6KQH - chains D and F of the 9 polymer chains in the assembly; structure by X-ray diffraction, 3.18 A resolution.

# Chain D
Protein: DNA-directed RNA polymerase subunit beta'
Source organism: Thermus thermophilus (strain HB8 / ATCC 27634 / DSM 579)
Notes: EC 2.7.7.6
UniProtKB: Q8RQE8 (RPOC_THET8); residues 1-1524 here = UniProt positions 1-1524
Amino-acid sequence (1524 residues; numbered 1 to 1524; the number before each row is that of its first residue):
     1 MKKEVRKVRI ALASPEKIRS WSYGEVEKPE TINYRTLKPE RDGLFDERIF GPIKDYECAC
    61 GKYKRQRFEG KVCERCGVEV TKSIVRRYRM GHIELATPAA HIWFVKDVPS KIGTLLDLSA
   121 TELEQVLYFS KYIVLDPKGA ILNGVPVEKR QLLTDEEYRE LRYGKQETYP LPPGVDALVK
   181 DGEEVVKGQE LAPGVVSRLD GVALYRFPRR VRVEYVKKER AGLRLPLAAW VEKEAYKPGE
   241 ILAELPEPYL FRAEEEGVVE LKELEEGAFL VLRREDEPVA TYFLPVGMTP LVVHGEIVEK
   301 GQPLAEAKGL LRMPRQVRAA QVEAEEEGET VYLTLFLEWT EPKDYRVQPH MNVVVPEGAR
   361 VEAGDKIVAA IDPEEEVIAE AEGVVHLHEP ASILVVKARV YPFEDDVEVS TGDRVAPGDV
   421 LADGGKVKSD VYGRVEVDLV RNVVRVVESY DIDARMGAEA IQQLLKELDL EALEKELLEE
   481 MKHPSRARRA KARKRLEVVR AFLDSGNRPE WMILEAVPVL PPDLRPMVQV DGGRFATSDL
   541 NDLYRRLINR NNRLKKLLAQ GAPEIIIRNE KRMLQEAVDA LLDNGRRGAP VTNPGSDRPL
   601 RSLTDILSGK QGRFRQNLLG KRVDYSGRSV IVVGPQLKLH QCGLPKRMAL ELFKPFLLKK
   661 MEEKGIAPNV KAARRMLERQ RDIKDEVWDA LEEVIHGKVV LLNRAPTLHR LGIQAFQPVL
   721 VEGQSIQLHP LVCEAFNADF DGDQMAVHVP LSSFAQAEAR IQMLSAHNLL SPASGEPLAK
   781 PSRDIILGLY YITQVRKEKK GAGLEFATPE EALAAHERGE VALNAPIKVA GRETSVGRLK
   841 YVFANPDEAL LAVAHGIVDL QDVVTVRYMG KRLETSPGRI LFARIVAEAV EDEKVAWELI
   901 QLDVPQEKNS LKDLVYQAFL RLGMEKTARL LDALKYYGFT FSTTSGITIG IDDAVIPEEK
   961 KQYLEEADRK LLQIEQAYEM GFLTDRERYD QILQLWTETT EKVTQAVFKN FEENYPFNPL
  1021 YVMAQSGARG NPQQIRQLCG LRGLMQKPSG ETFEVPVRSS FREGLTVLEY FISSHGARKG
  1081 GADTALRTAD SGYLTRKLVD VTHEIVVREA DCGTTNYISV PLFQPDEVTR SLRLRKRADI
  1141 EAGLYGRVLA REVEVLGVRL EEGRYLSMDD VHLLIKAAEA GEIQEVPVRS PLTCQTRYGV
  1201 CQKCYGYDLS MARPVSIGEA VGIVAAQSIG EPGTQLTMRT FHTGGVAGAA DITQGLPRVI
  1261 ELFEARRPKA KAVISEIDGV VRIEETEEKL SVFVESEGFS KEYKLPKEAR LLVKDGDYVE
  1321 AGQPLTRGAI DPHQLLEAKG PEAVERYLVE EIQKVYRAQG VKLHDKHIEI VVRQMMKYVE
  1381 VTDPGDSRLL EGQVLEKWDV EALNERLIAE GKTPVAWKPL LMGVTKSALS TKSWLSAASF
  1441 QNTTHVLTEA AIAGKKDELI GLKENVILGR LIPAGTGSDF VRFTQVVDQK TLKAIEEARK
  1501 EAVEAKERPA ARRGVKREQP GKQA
Not modelled in the structure: 1-2, 1238-1251, 1503-1524
Bound ions: Zn2+ site 1: Cys58, Cys60, Cys73, Cys76; Mg2+ site 1: Asp739, Asp741, Asp743 (shared with 1 residue of chain I); Mg2+ site 2 near Lys840 (its only coordinating residue here); Zn2+ site 2: Cys1112, Cys1194, Cys1201, Cys1204

# Chain F
Protein: RNA polymerase sigma factor SigA
Source organism: Thermus thermophilus (strain HB8 / ATCC 27634 / DSM 579)
UniProtKB: Q5SKW1 (Q5SKW1_THET8); residues 1-423 here = UniProt positions 1-423
Amino-acid sequence (443 residues; numbered -19 to 423; the number before each row is that of its first residue; numbers below 1 keep their minus sign (Met-19 is residue -19)):
   -19 MGSSHHHHHH SSGLVPRGSH MKKSKRKNAQ AQEAQETEVL VQEEAEELPE FPEGEPDPDL
    41 EDPDLTLEDD LLDLPEEGEG LDLEEEEEDL PIPKISTSDP VRQYLHEIGQ VPLLTLEEEV
   101 ELARKVEEGM EAIKKLSEIT GLDPDLIREV VRAKILGSAR VRHIPGLKET LDPKTVEEID
   161 QKLKSLPKEH KRYLHIAREG EAARQHLIEA NLRLVVSIAK KYTGRGLSFL DLIQEGNQGL
   221 IRAVEKFEYK RRFKFSTYAT WWIRQAINRA IADQARTIRI PVHMVETINK LSRTARQLQQ
   281 ELGREPTYEE IAEAMGPGWD AKRVEETLKI AQEPVSLETP IGDEKDSFYG DFIPDEHLPS
   341 PVDAATQSLL SEELEKALSK LSEREAMVLK LRKGLIDGRE HTLEEVGAFF GVTRERIRQI
   401 ENKALRKLKY HESRTRKLRD FLD
Not modelled in the structure: -19 to 77, 320-328
Sequence notes: initiating methionine (-19); expression tag (-18 to 0)
Bound ions: Mg2+: Ala292, Gly296

# How chain D and chain F interact
Contacting residue pairs (128):
  Glu30(D) - Arg259(F)
  Thr31(D) - Thr257(F)  hydrogen bond (side chain-backbone)
  Thr31(D) - Ile258(F)
  Ile32(D) - Ile258(F)
  Tyr34(D) - Ile258(F)  hydrophobic
  Tyr34(D) - Arg259(F)
  Tyr34(D) - Pro261(F)
  Tyr34(D) - Met264(F)
  Tyr34(D) - Ile310(F)  hydrophobic
  Ile53(D) - His337(F)
  Arg65(D) - Gly378(F)
  Arg67(D) - Asp377(F)  salt bridge
  Arg67(D) - Arg379(F)
  Ser83(D) - His337(F)  hydrogen bond
  Tyr128(D) - Gln83(F)
  Phe129(D) - Gln83(F)  hydrogen bond (backbone-side chain)
  Phe129(D) - Glu87(F)
  Ser130(D) - Gln83(F)
  Glu156(D) - Gln90(F)
  Arg159(D) - Gln90(F)
  Arg206(D) - Glu101(F)  salt bridge
  Phe207(D) - Glu97(F)
  Phe207(D) - Glu98(F)
  Phe207(D) - Glu101(F)
  Arg209(D) - Glu97(F)  salt bridge
  Pro349(D) - Glu97(F)
  His350(D) - Arg232(F)  hydrogen bond
  Asn352(D) - Arg104(F)
  Ile371(D) - Tyr229(F)  hydrophobic
  Ile371(D) - Lys230(F)
  Ile371(D) - Arg232(F)
  Asp372(D) - Arg232(F)  salt bridge
  Ala391(D) - Glu97(F)
  Asp406(D) - Lys171(F)  salt bridge
  Val407(D) - Lys171(F)  hydrogen bond (backbone-side chain)
  Val407(D) - His175(F)
  Glu408(D) - Lys164(F)
  Glu408(D) - Lys171(F)  salt bridge
  Val409(D) - Lys164(F)
  Val409(D) - His175(F)
  Ser410(D) - Lys164(F)
  Ser410(D) - Leu174(F)
  Ser410(D) - His175(F)
  Ser410(D) - Arg178(F)
  Thr411(D) - Ile135(F)
  Thr411(D) - Arg178(F)  hydrogen bond (backbone-side chain)
  Gly412(D) - Lys134(F)
  Asp413(D) - Lys164(F)  salt bridge
  Asp413(D) - Arg178(F)  salt bridge
  Arg434(D) - Ile135(F)  hydrogen bond (side chain-backbone)
  Val437(D) - His175(F)
  Leu439(D) - Arg172(F)
  Pro526(D) - Leu317(F)
  Gly533(D) - Lys309(F)  hydrogen bond (backbone-side chain)
  Arg534(D) - Gln312(F)  hydrogen bond
  Arg534(D) - Glu313(F)  hydrogen bond (side chain-backbone)
  Phe535(D) - Pro314(F)
  Phe535(D) - Val315(F)  hydrogen bond (backbone-backbone)
  Ala536(D) - Val315(F)
  Ala536(D) - Leu317(F)  hydrophobic
  Thr537(D) - Val315(F)  hydrogen bond (backbone-backbone)
  Thr537(D) - Ser316(F)
  Thr537(D) - Leu317(F)  hydrogen bond (backbone-backbone)
  Ser538(D) - Glu318(F)  hydrogen bond
  Asp539(D) - Ser316(F)  hydrogen bond
  Asp539(D) - Glu318(F)
  Asp542(D) - Thr257(F)  hydrogen bond
  Arg545(D) - Gln254(F)  hydrogen bond (side chain-backbone)
  Arg545(D) - Arg256(F)
  Arg545(D) - Thr257(F)  hydrogen bond
  Asn549(D) - Gln254(F)
  Arg550(D) - Asp211(F)  salt bridge
  Arg553(D) - Asp211(F)  salt bridge
  Arg553(D) - Gln214(F)
  Arg553(D) - Glu215(F)  salt bridge
  Arg553(D) - Gln218(F)
  Lys555(D) - Arg142(F)  hydrogen bond (backbone-side chain)
  Lys556(D) - Gln218(F)  hydrogen bond
  Leu557(D) - Gln214(F)
  Leu557(D) - Gln218(F)
  Leu557(D) - Ile221(F)  hydrophobic
  Leu558(D) - Arg142(F)
  Ala559(D) - Arg142(F)
  Ala559(D) - Ile144(F)
  Gln560(D) - Arg132(F)
  Gln560(D) - Arg184(F)  hydrogen bond (backbone-side chain)
  Gln560(D) - Arg222(F)
  Gly561(D) - Arg132(F)
  Gly561(D) - Arg140(F)
  Gly561(D) - Arg184(F)
  Gly561(D) - Gln185(F)
  Ala562(D) - Arg140(F)  hydrogen bond (backbone-side chain)
  Pro563(D) - Arg140(F)
  Pro563(D) - Gln185(F)
  Pro563(D) - Ile188(F)  hydrophobic
  Pro563(D) - Glu189(F)
  Glu564(D) - Arg140(F)  salt bridge
  Ile565(D) - Glu87(F)
  Ile565(D) - Ile88(F)  hydrophobic
  Ile565(D) - Glu189(F)
  Ile565(D) - Leu192(F)  hydrophobic
  Ile566(D) - Leu192(F)  hydrophobic
  Ile566(D) - Gln214(F)  hydrogen bond (backbone-side chain)
  Ile566(D) - Asn217(F)
  Arg568(D) - Glu87(F)  salt bridge
  Asn569(D) - Tyr84(F)
  Asn569(D) - Gln214(F)  hydrogen bond
  Glu570(D) - Gln214(F)  hydrogen bond
  Arg572(D) - Pro80(F)  hydrogen bond (side chain-backbone)
  Arg572(D) - Gln83(F)  hydrogen bond
  Arg572(D) - Tyr84(F)
  Arg572(D) - Glu87(F)  salt bridge
  Met573(D) - Leu210(F)  hydrophobic
  Met573(D) - Asp211(F)
  Met573(D) - Gln214(F)
  Glu576(D) - Pro80(F)
  Arg598(D) - Ser316(F)  hydrogen bond
  Arg598(D) - Glu318(F)
  Arg598(D) - Thr319(F)
  Arg601(D) - Glu318(F)
  Asn669(D) - Asp420(F)  hydrogen bond
  Lys671(D) - Asp420(F)  hydrogen bond (side chain-backbone)
  Lys671(D) - Phe421(F)
  Lys671(D) - Asp423(F)  salt bridge
  Ala672(D) - Asp420(F)
  Arg674(D) - Val342(F)
  Arg674(D) - Thr346(F)  hydrogen bond
  Arg675(D) - Asp420(F)  salt bridge
Interface residues without a listed pair, chain D (81 interface residues in all): Arg35, Ile84, Glu375, Met527, Val528, Val530, Gly532, Ile567, Arg587, Pro594
Interface residues without a listed pair, chain F (82 interface residues in all): Ser78, Val91, Leu96, Val100, Glu129, Leu136, Pro145, Leu166, Lys168, Ile176, Glu179, Gly206, Ser208, Ala255, Ile260, Tyr329, Ile333, Leu338

# Overview
81 residues of chain D face 82 of chain F across their interface, with 31 hydrogen bonds and 16 salt bridges.
Among the polar pairs are Arg67(D)-Asp377(F), Arg206(D)-Glu101(F) and Arg209(D)-Glu97(F). Cys58(D), Cys60(D),
Cys73(D) and Cys76(D) coordinate Zn2+ site 1.
Here chain D is DNA-directed RNA polymerase subunit beta' and chain F is RNA polymerase sigma factor SigA,
both from Thermus thermophilus (strain HB8 / ATCC 27634 / DSM 579). Entry 6KQH (Thermus thermophilus initial
transcription complex comprising sigma A and 5'-OH RNA of 7 nt) was determined by X-ray diffraction together
with 6KQD, 6KQE, 6KQF, 6KQG, 6KQL, 6KQM and 6 further entries from the same study.
